Entry 4KZI (X-ray diffraction, 2.41 A resolution); this record covers chain B.

== Chain B ==
Molecule: Nuclear receptor subfamily 4 group A member 1
Organism: Homo sapiens
Notes: fragment: ligand binding domain
UniProtKB: P22736 (NR4A1_HUMAN); residues 351-598 here = UniProt positions 351-598
Sequence (257 residues; numbered 350 to 606; the number before each row is that of its first residue):
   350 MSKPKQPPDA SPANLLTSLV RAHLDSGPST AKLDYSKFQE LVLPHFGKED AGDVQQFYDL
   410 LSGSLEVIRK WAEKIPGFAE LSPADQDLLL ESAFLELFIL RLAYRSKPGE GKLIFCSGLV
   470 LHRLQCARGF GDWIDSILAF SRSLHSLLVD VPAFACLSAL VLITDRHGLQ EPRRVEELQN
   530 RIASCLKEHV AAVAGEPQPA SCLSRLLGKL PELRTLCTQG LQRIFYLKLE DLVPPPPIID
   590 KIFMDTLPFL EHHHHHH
Disordered / not traced: 350-360, 395-396, 547-548, 599-606
Sequence notes: expression tag (350, 599-606)
Curated features (UniProtKB/Swiss-Prot):
  - region: Pro-521 to Gly-544 (Binds lipopolysaccharide), Pro-584 to Thr-595 (AF-2)
  - modified residue: Ser-351 (Phosphoserine)
  - mutagenesis: Tyr-453 (Y453A: Abolishes binding to activity regulator Cytosporone B), Thr-595 (T595E: Strongly weakens interaction with STK11)

== In short ==
Curated annotation (UniProt) lists 2 mutagenesis sites.
Chain B is Nuclear receptor subfamily 4 group A member 1 (Homo sapiens); the structure, Crystal Structure of
TR3 LBD in complex with DPDO, was determined by X-ray diffraction (same publication as 4JGV, 4KZJ and 4KZM).
